Entry 5T80 (X-ray diffraction, 2.62 A resolution); this record covers chains H and G of the 3 polymer chains in the assembly.

[Chain H]
Molecule: Antibody 10E8 FAB HEAVY CHAIN
Organism: Homo sapiens
Notes: antibody fragment or engineered binder
Chain sequence (236 residues; numbered 1 to 218 plus 18 insertion-coded residues; the number before each row is that of its first residue; a row labelled like 52A-52C holds insertion residues (52A, then the next letters in order)):
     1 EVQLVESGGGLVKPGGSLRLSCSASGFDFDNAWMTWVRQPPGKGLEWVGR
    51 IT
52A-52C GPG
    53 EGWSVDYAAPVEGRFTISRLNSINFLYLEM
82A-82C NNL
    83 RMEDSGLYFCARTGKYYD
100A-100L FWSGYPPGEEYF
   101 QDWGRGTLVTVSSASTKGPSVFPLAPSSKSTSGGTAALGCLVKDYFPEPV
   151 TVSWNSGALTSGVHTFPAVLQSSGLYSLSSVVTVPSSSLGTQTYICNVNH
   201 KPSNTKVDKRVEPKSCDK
Not modelled in the structure: 215-218
Disulfides: Cys22-Cys92, Cys140-Cys196
What the authors report for this chain:
  - binding site for the ligand 44E: Ser100C

[Chain G]
Molecule: 10E8 epitope scaffold T117V2
Organism: synthetic construct
Chain sequence (163 residues; each row starts with the number of its first residue):
     7 NAMQGIHFRRHYVRHLPKEVSQNDIIKALASPLINDGMVVSDFADHVITR
    57 EQNFPTGLPVEPVGVAIPHTDSKYVRQNAISVGILAEPVNFEDAGGEPDP
   107 VPVRVVFMLALGNWFDITNVLWWIKAVIQDEDFMQQLLVMNDDEIYQSIY
   157 TRISELEHHHHHH
Not modelled in the structure: 7-9, 160-169

[Chain H / chain G interface]
Residue-residue contacts - 32 pairs, chain H then chain G:
  Trp33(H) - Trp120(G)
  Trp33(H) - Phe121(G)  hydrophobic
  Arg50(H) - Phe121(G)
  Thr52(H) - Phe121(G)
  Gly52C(H) - Gly118(G)
  Gly52C(H) - Asn119(G)  hydrogen bond (backbone-side chain)
  Glu53(H) - Gly118(G)
  Glu53(H) - Asn119(G)
  Glu53(H) - Trp120(G)  hydrogen bond (side chain-backbone)
  Lys97(H) - Trp120(G)
  Tyr98(H) - Trp120(G)
  Tyr99(H) - Trp120(G)  hydrophobic
  Tyr99(H) - Thr124(G)
  Tyr99(H) - Leu127(G)  hydrophobic
  Tyr99(H) - Trp128(G)
  Phe100A(H) - Leu64(G)  hydrophobic
  Phe100A(H) - Leu127(G)
  Phe100A(H) - Lys131(G)  hydrogen bond (backbone-side chain)
  Trp100B(H) - Leu64(G)  hydrophobic
  Trp100B(H) - Val66(G)  hydrophobic
  Trp100B(H) - Lys131(G)  hydrogen bond (backbone-side chain)
  Trp100B(H) - Gln135(G)
  Ser100C(H) - Lys131(G)
  Gly100D(H) - Trp128(G)
  Gly100D(H) - Lys131(G)  hydrogen bond (backbone-side chain)
  Tyr100E(H) - Trp128(G)  hydrophobic
  Pro100F(H) - Thr124(G)
  Pro100F(H) - Asn125(G)
  Pro100F(H) - Trp128(G)
  Pro100G(H) - Trp120(G)  hydrogen bond (backbone-side chain)
  Pro100G(H) - Phe121(G)  hydrophobic
  Pro100G(H) - Thr124(G)
Interface residues without a listed pair, chain H (17 interface residues in all): Asp58, Gly100H
Interface residues without a listed pair, chain G (14 interface residues in all): Ile73, Ile134

[In short]
The interface between chain H and chain G involves 17 residues on one side and 14 on the other; the contacts
include 6 hydrogen bonds. Among the polar pairs are Gly52C(H)-Asn119(G), Glu53(H)-Trp120(G) and
Pro100G(H)-Trp120(G). From the paper: a binding site for the ligand 44E at Ser100C(H).
Chain H is Antibody 10E8 FAB HEAVY CHAIN (Homo sapiens) and chain G is 10E8 epitope scaffold T117V2 (synthetic
construct); the structure, Crystal structure of 10E8 Fab in complex with the MPER epitope scaffold T117v2 and
phosphatidic acid ..., was determined by X-ray diffraction together with 5SY8, 5T29, 5T5B, 5T6L, 5T85 and 5TFW
from the same study.
